7B2V - chain A; structure by X-ray diffraction, 1.24 A resolution.

# Chain A
Protein: Palmitoleoyl-protein carboxylesterase NOTUM
Organism: Homo sapiens
Notes: EC 3.1.1.98
UniProtKB: Q6P988 (NOTUM_HUMAN); residues 81-451 here = UniProt positions 81-451
Amino-acid sequence (383 residues; each row starts with the number of its first residue):
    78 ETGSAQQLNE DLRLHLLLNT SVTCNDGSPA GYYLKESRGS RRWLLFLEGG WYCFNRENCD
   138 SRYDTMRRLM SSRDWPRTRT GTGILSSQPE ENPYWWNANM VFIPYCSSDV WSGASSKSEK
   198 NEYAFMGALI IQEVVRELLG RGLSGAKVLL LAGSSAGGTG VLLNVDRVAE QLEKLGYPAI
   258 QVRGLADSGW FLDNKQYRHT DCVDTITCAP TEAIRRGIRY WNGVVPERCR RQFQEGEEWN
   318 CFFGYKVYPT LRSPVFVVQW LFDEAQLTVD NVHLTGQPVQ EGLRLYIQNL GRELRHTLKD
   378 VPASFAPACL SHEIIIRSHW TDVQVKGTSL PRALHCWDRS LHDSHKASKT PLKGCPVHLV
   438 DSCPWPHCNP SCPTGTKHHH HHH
Unresolved in the structure: 78-86, 352-354, 420-426, 453-460
Cystine bridges: Cys-101/Cys-183, Cys-130/Cys-136, Cys-279/Cys-285, Cys-306/Cys-318, Cys-386/Cys-449, Cys-413/Cys-432, Cys-440/Cys-445
Glycans and other covalent adducts: N-acetylglucosamine (NAG) linked to Asn-96; compound SRH linked to Ser-232
Differences from the reference sequence: expression tag (78-80, 452-460); engineered mutation Ser-330 (Cys in Q6P988)
Small-molecule neighbours: SRH (ethyl 4-(2,3-dihydroindol-1-yl)-4-oxidanylidene-butanoate): Gly-126, Gly-127, Trp-128, Tyr-129, Val-187, Ala-233, Thr-236, Phe-268, Pro-287, Ile-291, Phe-319, Ala-342, Val-346, His-389
UniProt features mapped onto this chain:
  - active site (Charge relay system): Ser-232, Asp-340, His-389
  - modified residue: Ser-81 (Phosphoserine)
  - glycosylation: Asn-96 (N-linked (GlcNAc...) asparagine)
  - mutagenesis: Ser-232 (S232A: Abolishes enzyme activity. Unable to mediate serine depalmitoleoylation of WNT proteins)
What the authors report for this chain:
  - binding site for SRH: Ser-232

# Overview
Covalently linked N-acetylglucosamine: at Asn-96. Covalently linked compound SRH: at Ser-232. Curated
annotation (UniProt) lists 3 active-site residues and one mutagenesis site. The paper reports a binding site
for SRH at Ser-232.
Chain A is Palmitoleoyl-protein carboxylesterase NOTUM (Homo sapiens); the structure, Notum complex with
ARUK3003906, was determined by X-ray diffraction (same publication as 7ARG, 7B2Y, 7B2Z, 7B37 and 7B3F).
